Entry 4IEM (X-ray diffraction, 2.39 A resolution); this record covers chains A and G of the 4 polymer chains in the assembly.

[Chain A]
Name: DNA-(apurinic or apyrimidinic site) lyase
From: Homo sapiens
Notes: EC 3.1.-.-, 4.2.99.18
UniProt: P27695 (APEX1_HUMAN); residues 2-318 here = UniProt positions 2-318
Sequence (317 residues; numbered 2 to 318; the number before each row is that of its first residue):
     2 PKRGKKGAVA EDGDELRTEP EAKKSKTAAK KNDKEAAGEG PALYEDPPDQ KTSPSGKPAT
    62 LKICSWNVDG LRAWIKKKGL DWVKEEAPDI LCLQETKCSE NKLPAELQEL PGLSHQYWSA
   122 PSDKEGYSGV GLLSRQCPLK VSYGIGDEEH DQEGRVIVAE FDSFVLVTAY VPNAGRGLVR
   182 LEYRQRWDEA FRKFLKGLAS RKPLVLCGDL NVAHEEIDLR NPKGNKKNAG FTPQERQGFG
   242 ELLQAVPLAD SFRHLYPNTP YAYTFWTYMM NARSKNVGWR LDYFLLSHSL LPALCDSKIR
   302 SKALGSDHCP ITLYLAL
Disordered / not traced: 2-40
Ion coordination: Na+ site 1 near Leu-44 (its only coordinating residue here); Mg2+: Glu-96 (shared with 1 residue of chain E; 1 residue of chain F); Na+ site 2 near Tyr-269 (its only coordinating residue here)
From the paper describing this entry:
  - Mg2+ coordination: Glu-96
  - Mg2+ coordination through a water molecule: Asn-68, Asp-70, Asp-308
  - binding site for the 5-nt DNA strand: Lys-98
  - catalytic residues: Glu-96
  - mutagenesis - Y171F, D210N, N212A (7000-fold), H309N (2500-fold): decreased catalytic activity
  - catalytic residues: Tyr-171, Asp-210, Asn-212 (proposed by the authors, not directly observed)
  - catalytic residues: His-309 (from molecular simulation)
  - binding site for the 6-nt DNA strand: His-309
  - contacts within the chain: Asp-308/His-309, Asp-283/His-309

[Chain G]
Molecule: 11-nt DNA strand
Sequence (11 nucleotides; row label = number of the first residue in the row):
   512 CGATCGGTAG C
Ion coordination: Mg2+: DT519 (shared with 1 residue of chain E)

[How chain A and chain G interact]
Residue-residue contacts (18; chain A residue first):
  Asp-70(A) / DA520(G)  sugar contact
  Gly-71(A) / DA520(G)  phosphate contact
  Gly-71(A) / DG521(G)  phosphate contact
  Arg-73(A) / DG521(G)  phosphate contact
  Arg-73(A) / DC522(G)  salt bridge to the phosphate
  Ala-74(A) / DA520(G)  sugar contact
  Ala-74(A) / DG521(G)  phosphate contact
  Lys-78(A) / DA520(G)  salt bridge to the phosphate
  Lys-98(A) / DG521(G)  sugar contact
  Glu-126(A) / DC522(G)  sugar contact
  Gly-127(A) / DG521(G)  phosphate contact
  Gly-127(A) / DC522(G)  phosphate contact
  Lys-228(A) / DG513(G)  salt bridge to the phosphate
  Tyr-269(A) / DG518(G)  sugar contact
  Tyr-269(A) / DT519(G)  sugar contact
  Met-270(A) / DG517(G)  phosphate contact
  Met-270(A) / DG518(G)  hydrogen bond to the sugar
  Met-271(A) / DG518(G)  hydrogen bond to the phosphate
Other interface residues (no listed pair), chain A (14 interface residues in all): Leu-72, Arg-177

[Overview]
Chain A and chain G form an interface of 14 and 7 residues respectively, with 2 hydrogen bonds and 3 salt
bridges. Among the polar pairs are Met-270(A)/DG518(G), Met-271(A)/DG518(G) and Arg-73(A)/DC522(G). The paper
reports catalytic residues Glu-96(A), Tyr-171(A) and Asp-210(A) among others; Y171F, D210N and N212A of chain
A, among others, reduce catalytic activity.
Here chain A is DNA-(apurinic or apyrimidinic site) lyase (Homo sapiens) and chain G is an 11-nt DNA strand.
Entry 4IEM (Human apurinic/apyrimidinic endonuclease (APE1) with product DNA and Mg2+) was determined by X-ray
diffraction together with 4HNO from the same study.
